PDB entry 6NHQ | X-ray diffraction, 2.50 A resolution | chains A and D of the 6 polymer chains in the assembly

# Chain A
Molecule: Hemagglutinin HA1 chain
Source organism: Influenza A virus (strain A/Hong Kong/1/1968 H3N2)
UniProtKB: Q91MA7 (HEMA_I68A4); residues 11-329 here correspond to UniProt positions 27-345 (UniProt number = residue number + 16)
Chain sequence (321 residues; each row starts with the number of its first residue):
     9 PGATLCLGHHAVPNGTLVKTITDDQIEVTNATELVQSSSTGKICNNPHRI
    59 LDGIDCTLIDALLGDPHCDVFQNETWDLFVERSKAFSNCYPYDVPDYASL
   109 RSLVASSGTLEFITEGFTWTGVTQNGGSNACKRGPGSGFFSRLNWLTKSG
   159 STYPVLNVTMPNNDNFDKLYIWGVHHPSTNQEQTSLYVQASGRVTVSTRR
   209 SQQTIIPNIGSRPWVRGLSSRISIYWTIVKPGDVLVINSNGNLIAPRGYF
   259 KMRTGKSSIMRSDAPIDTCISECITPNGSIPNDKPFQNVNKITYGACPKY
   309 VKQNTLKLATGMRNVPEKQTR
Cystine bridges: Cys52-Cys277, Cys64-Cys76, Cys97-Cys139, Cys281-Cys305
Glycans and other covalent adducts: N-acetylglucosamine (NAG) linked to Asn38, Asn81, Asn285; glycan linked to Asn165
Sequence notes: expression tag (9-10)
Swiss-Prot annotation at these positions:
  - site: Arg329 (Cleavage)
  - glycosylation (N-linked (GlcNAc...) asparagine): Asn22, Asn38, Asn81, Asn165, Asn285

# Chain D
Molecule: Hemagglutinin HA2 chain
Source organism: Influenza A virus (strain A/Hong Kong/1/1968 H3N2)
UniProtKB: Q91MA7 (HEMA_I68A4); residues 1-176 here correspond to UniProt positions 346-521 (UniProt number = residue number + 345)
Chain sequence (176 residues; row label = number of the first residue in the row):
     1 GLFGAIAGFIENGWEGMIDGWYGFRHQNSEGTGQAADLKSTQAAMDQING
    51 KLNRVIEKTNEKFHQIEKEFSEVEGRIQDLEKYVEDTKIDLWSYNAELLV
   101 ALENQHTIDLTDSEMNKLFEKTGRQLRENAEDMGNGCFKIYHKCDNACIE
   151 SIRNGTYDHDVYRDEALNNRFQIKGV
Unresolved in the structure: 172-176
Cystine bridges: Cys144-Cys148
Glycans and other covalent adducts: N-acetylglucosamine (NAG) linked to Asn154
Sequence notes: engineered mutation Met45 (Ile390 in Q91MA7); conflict Gly123 (Arg468 in Q91MA7)
Swiss-Prot annotation at these positions:
  - glycosylation: Asn154 (N-linked (GlcNAc...) asparagine)
From the paper describing this entry:
  - mutagenesis - I45M: decreased binding to CR9114
  - mutagenesis - I45M: decreased binding to FI6v3
  - mutagenesis - N49T: unchanged binding to CR9114
  - mutagenesis - N49T: unchanged binding to FI6v3

# How chain A and chain D interact
Contacting residue pairs (9):
  Ser107(A) - Glu74(D)
  Ser107(A) - Gly75(D)
  Ser107(A) - Arg76(D)  hydrogen bond (side chain-backbone)
  Ser110(A) - Asp79(D)  hydrogen bond
  Leu111(A) - Val73(D)  hydrophobic
  Arg208(A) - Glu72(D)  salt bridge
  Ile236(A) - Val73(D)  hydrophobic
  Lys238(A) - Ser71(D)  hydrogen bond (side chain-backbone)
  Lys238(A) - Glu72(D)
Interface residues without a listed pair, chain A (8 interface residues in all): Ala106, Lys307
Interface residues without a listed pair, chain D (8 interface residues in all): Asp90

# Overview
The chain A/chain D interface involves 8 residues from each chain; the contacts include 3 hydrogen bonds and 1
salt bridge. Polar pairs include Arg208(A)-Glu72(D), Ser107(A)-Arg76(D) and Ser110(A)-Asp79(D). Covalently
linked N-acetylglucosamine: at Asn38(A), Asn81(A) and Asn285(A). From the paper: I45M of chain D reduces
binding to CR9114; I45M of chain D reduces binding to FI6v3.
Here chain A is Hemagglutinin HA1 chain and chain D is Hemagglutinin HA2 chain, both from Influenza A virus
(strain A/Hong Kong/1/1968 H3N2). Entry 6NHQ (Crystal structure of the A/Hong Kong/1/1968 (H3N2) influenza
virus hemagglutinin HA2 I45M mutant) was determined by X-ray diffraction, deposited together with 6NHP and
6NHR.
